PDB entry 6B6H | electron microscopy, 3.90 A resolution | chains F and 1 of the 12 polymer chains in the assembly

# Chain F
Molecule: RNA polymerase sigma factor RpoD
From: Escherichia coli (strain K12)
UniProtKB: P00579 (RPOD_ECOLI); numbering as in UniProt (aligned over 1-613)
Amino-acid sequence (628 residues; numbered -14 to 613; the number before each row is that of its first residue; numbers below 1 keep their minus sign (Met-14 is residue -14)):
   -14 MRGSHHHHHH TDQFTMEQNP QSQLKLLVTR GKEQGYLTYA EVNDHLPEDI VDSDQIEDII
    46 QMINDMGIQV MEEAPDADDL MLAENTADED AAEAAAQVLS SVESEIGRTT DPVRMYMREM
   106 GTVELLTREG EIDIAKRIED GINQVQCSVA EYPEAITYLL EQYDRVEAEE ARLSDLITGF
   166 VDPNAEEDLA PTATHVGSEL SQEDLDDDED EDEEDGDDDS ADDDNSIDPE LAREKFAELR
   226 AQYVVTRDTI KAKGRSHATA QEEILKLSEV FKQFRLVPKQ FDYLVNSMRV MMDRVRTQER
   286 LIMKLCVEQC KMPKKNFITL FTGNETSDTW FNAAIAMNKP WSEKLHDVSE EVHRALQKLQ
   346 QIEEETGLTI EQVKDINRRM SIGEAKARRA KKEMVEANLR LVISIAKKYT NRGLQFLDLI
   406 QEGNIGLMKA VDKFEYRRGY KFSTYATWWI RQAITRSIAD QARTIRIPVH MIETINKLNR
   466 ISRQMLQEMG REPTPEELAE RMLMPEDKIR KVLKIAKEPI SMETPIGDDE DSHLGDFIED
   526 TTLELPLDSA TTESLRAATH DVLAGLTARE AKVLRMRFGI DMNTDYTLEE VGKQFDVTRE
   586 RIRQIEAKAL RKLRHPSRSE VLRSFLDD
Unresolved in the structure: -14 to 78, 172-209
Sequence notes: initiating methionine (-14); expression tag (-13 to 0)
Curated features (UniProtKB/Swiss-Prot):
  - DNA-binding region: Leu573 to Ala592 (H-T-H motif)
  - region: Arg584 to Arg599 (Interaction with anti-sigma factors)
  - motif: Asp403 to Gln406 (Interaction with polymerase core subunit RpoC)
  - site: Arg562 (Interaction with anti-sigma factors)
  - mutagenesis: Ala553 (A553D: Disrupts the interaction with Escherichia phage lambda antitermination protein Q), Arg596 (R596D/E: 2-fold reduction in activation of class II Crp-dependent promoters)

# Chain 1
Molecule: Synthetic nontemplate strand DNA
Sequence (88 nucleotides; numbered 1 to 88; the number before each row is that of its first residue):
     1 TAAAATGTGA TCTAGATCAC ATTTTAGGCA AAAAAGGCCT TGACATCCCA CCTCACGTAT
    61 GCTATAATGT GTGCAGTCTG ACGCGGCG

# Chain F / chain 1 interface
Pairs across the interface (58; chain F residue first):
  Val98(F) with DT70(1), base contact
  Arg99(F) with DT70(1), hydrogen bond to the base; DG71(1), base contact
  Met102(F) with DG69(1), base contact; DT70(1), base contact
  Arg103(F) with DG69(1), base contact
  Met105(F) with DG69(1), sugar contact
  Gly106(F) with DG69(1), base contact
  Leu110(F) with DT68(1), base contact
  Ala382(F) with DT68(1), base contact
  Asn383(F) with DT68(1), base contact
  Arg385(F) with DT68(1), sugar contact; DG69(1), hydrogen bond to the base
  Leu386(F) with DT68(1), hydrogen bond to the base
  Ser389(F) with DT68(1), hydrogen bond to the phosphate; DG69(1), phosphate contact
  Lys392(F) with DT70(1), sugar contact
  Arg397(F) with DG73(1), salt bridge to the phosphate
  Lys414(F) with DC62(1), salt bridge to the phosphate
  Lys418(F) with DC62(1), salt bridge to the phosphate
  Phe419(F) with DA64(1), base contact
  Glu420(F) with DA64(1), hydrogen bond to the base
  Arg423(F) with DA64(1), hydrogen bond to the base
  Tyr425(F) with DA64(1), sugar contact; DT65(1), phosphate contact; DA66(1), phosphate contact
  Lys426(F) with DA66(1), hydrogen bond to the phosphate; DA67(1), phosphate contact; DT68(1), base contact
  Ser428(F) with DA67(1), hydrogen bond to the phosphate; DT68(1), hydrogen bond to the base
  Thr429(F) with DT65(1), phosphate contact; DA66(1), base contact; DA67(1), base contact
  Tyr430(F) with DA64(1), base contact
  Thr432(F) with DA67(1), hydrogen bond to the base
  Trp433(F) with DT63(1), base contact
  Trp434(F) with DC62(1), sugar contact; DT63(1), base contact
  Gln437(F) with DC62(1), base contact; DT63(1), base contact
  Arg441(F) with DT60(1), base contact; DG61(1), hydrogen bond to the base; DC62(1), base contact
  Arg451(F) with DA59(1), salt bridge to the phosphate
  Pro453(F) with DA59(1), phosphate contact
  His455(F) with DT58(1), base contact; DA59(1), base contact
  Met456(F) with DT58(1), phosphate contact
  Arg554(F) with DC38(1), salt bridge to the phosphate
  Phe580(F) with DC39(1), phosphate contact
  Asp581(F) with DC39(1), phosphate contact
  Val582(F) with DT40(1), phosphate contact
  Thr583(F) with DC39(1), hydrogen bond to the phosphate; DT40(1), hydrogen bond to the phosphate
  Arg586(F) with DG37(1), sugar contact; DC38(1), salt bridge to the phosphate
  Lys593(F) with DG37(1), salt bridge to the phosphate
Also at the interface, not in a pair above, chain F (44 interface residues in all): Phe401, Val454, Lys496, Glu585
Also at the interface, not in a pair above, chain 1 (23 interface residues in all): DT41, DG42, DG57, DT72

# In short
The interface between chain F and chain 1 involves 44 residues on one side and 23 on the other; the contacts
include 13 hydrogen bonds and 7 salt bridges. Polar contacts include Arg99(F)-DT70(1), Arg385(F)-DG69(1) and
Leu386(F)-DT68(1). UniProt lists 2 mutagenesis sites on chain F.
Here chain F is RNA polymerase sigma factor RpoD (Escherichia coli (strain K12)) and chain 1 is Synthetic
nontemplate strand DNA. Entry 6B6H (The cryo-EM structure of a bacterial class I transcription activation
complex) was determined by electron microscopy.
